Entry 5U6A (X-ray diffraction, 1.74 A resolution); this record covers chains B and D of the 5 polymer chains in the assembly.

[Chain B]
Name: Heavy Chain
Organism: Homo sapiens
Chain sequence (223 residues; row label = number of the first residue in the row):
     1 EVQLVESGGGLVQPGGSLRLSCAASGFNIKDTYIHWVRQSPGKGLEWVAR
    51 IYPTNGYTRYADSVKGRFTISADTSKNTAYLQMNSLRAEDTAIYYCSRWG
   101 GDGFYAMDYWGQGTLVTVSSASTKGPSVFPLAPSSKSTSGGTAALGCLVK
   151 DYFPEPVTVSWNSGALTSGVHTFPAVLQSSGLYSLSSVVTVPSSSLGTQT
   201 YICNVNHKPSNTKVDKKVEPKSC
Cystine bridges: Cys22-Cys96, Cys147-Cys203
Ligand contacts: meso-erythritol (MRY): Tyr152, Glu155, Pro156, Val157, Ala175, Leu185

[Chain D]
Name: meditope peptide
Chain sequence (14 residues; each row starts with the number of its first residue; numbering starts at 0):
     0 XCQFDXSTXRLRCG
Modified residues: ACE (acetyl group) at position 0; 2GX (beta-phenyl-L-phenylalanine) at position 5; 562 (N~5~-[N-(2-{2-[2-(triaza-1,2-dien-2-ium-1-yl)ethoxy]ethoxy}ethyl)carbamimidoyl]-L-ornithine) at position 8
Cystine bridges: Cys1-Cys12

[How chain B and chain D interact]
Residue-residue contacts (27):
  Gly9(B) - 562_8(D)
  Gly10(B) - 562_8(D)
  Gln39(B) - Phe3(D)
  Gln39(B) - 2GX_5(D)
  Ser40(B) - Phe3(D)
  Pro41(B) - Gln2(D)
  Pro41(B) - Phe3(D)
  Pro41(B) - 2GX_5(D)
  Thr91(B) - 2GX_5(D)
  Ala92(B) - 2GX_5(D)
  Ile93(B) - Phe3(D)  hydrophobic
  Ile93(B) - 2GX_5(D)
  Ile93(B) - 562_8(D)
  Tyr95(B) - 562_8(D)
  Gln112(B) - 562_8(D)
  Gly113(B) - 562_8(D)
  Thr114(B) - 562_8(D)
  Leu115(B) - 2GX_5(D)
  Leu115(B) - 562_8(D)
  Glu155(B) - 2GX_5(D)
  Pro156(B) - 2GX_5(D)
  Pro156(B) - 562_8(D)
  Pro174(B) - Ser6(D)
  Pro174(B) - Thr7(D)
  Ala175(B) - Ser6(D)  hydrogen bond (backbone-side chain)
  Lys208(B) - 562_8(D)
  Pro209(B) - 562_8(D)
Interface residues without a listed pair, chain D (7 interface residues in all): Asp4

[In short]
19 residues of chain B face 7 of chain D across their interface, with 1 hydrogen bond. The hydrogen-bonded
pair is Ala175(B)-Ser6(D). Ligands of chain B: meso-erythritol.
Here chain B is Heavy Chain (Homo sapiens) and chain D is meditope peptide. Entry 5U6A (Crystal structure of
I83E meditope-enabled trastuzumab with azido-PEG3-meditope) was determined by X-ray diffraction.
